PDB entry 3IXV | electron microscopy, 6.80 A resolution (low resolution: residue-level contacts below are approximate; hydrogen-bond / salt-bridge calls are withheld) | chains K and L of the 12 polymer chains in the assembly

[Chain K (and L)]
Molecule: Hemocyanin AA6 chain
Source organism: Androctonus australis
Notes: chain L of this document is another copy of the same molecule, construct and numbering; everything in this record applies to it too
UniProtKB: P80476 (HCY6_ANDAU); residue numbers follow UniProt; this construct covers 1-626
Amino-acid sequence (626 residues; numbered 1 to 626; the number before each row is that of its first residue):
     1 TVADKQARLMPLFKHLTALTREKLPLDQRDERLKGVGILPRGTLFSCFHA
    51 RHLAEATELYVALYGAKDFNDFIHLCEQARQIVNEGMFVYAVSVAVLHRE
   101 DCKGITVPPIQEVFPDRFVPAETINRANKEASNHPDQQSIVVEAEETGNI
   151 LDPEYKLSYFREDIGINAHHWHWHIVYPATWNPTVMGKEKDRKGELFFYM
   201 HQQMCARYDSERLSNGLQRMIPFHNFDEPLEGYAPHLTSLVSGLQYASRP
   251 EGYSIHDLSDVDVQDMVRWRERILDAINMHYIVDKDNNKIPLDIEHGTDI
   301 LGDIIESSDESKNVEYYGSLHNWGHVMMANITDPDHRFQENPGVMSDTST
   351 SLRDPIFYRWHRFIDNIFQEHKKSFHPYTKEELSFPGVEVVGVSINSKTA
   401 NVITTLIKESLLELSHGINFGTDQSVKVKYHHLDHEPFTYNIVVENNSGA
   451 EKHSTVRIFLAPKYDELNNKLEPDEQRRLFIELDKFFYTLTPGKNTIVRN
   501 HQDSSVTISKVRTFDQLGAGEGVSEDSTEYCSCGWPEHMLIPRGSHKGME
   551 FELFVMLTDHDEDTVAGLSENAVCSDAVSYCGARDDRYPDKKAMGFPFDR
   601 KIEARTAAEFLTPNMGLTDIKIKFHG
UniProt features mapped onto this chain:
  - binding site (Cu cation): His170, His174, His201, His321, His325, His361
  - modified residue: Ser374 (Phosphoserine)

[How chain K and chain L interact]
Residue-residue contacts (8; chain K residue first):
  Asn149(K) - Leu467(L)
  Ile150(K) - Leu467(L)
  Leu151(K) - Leu467(L)
  Glu466(K) - Ile150(L)
  Leu467(K) - Asn149(L)
  Leu467(K) - Ile150(L)
  Leu467(K) - Leu151(L)
  Asn468(K) - Ile150(L)
Other interface residues (no listed pair), chain L (5 interface residues in all): Glu466

[Summary]
6 residues of chain K and 5 residues of chain L are in contact. UniProt lists 6 Cu cation-binding residues on
chain K.
Chain K and chain L are both Hemocyanin AA6 chain (Androctonus australis); the structure, Scorpion Hemocyanin
resting state pseudo atomic model built based on cryo-EM density map, was determined by electron microscopy
together with 3IXW from the same study.
